Entry 9BCJ (X-ray diffraction, 1.69 A resolution); this record covers chains A and B of the 3 polymer chains in the assembly.

[Chain A]
Protein: Hemoglobin subunit alpha
From: Homo sapiens
UniProtKB: P69905 (HBA_HUMAN); residues 1-141 here correspond to UniProt positions 2-142 (UniProt number = residue number + 1)
Sequence (141 residues; each row starts with the number of its first residue):
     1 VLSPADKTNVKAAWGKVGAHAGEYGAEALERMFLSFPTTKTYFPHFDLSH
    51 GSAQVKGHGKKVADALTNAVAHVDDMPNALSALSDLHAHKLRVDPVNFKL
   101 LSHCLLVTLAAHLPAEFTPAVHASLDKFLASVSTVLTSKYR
Bound ions: heme Fe near His87 (its only coordinating residue here)
Residues lining bound ligands: heme (HEM): Met32, Thr39, Tyr42, Phe43, His45, Phe46, His58, Lys61, Val62, Ala65, Leu66, Leu83, Leu86, His87, Leu91, Val93, Asn97, Phe98, Leu101, Leu105, Val132, Leu136
Swiss-Prot annotation at these positions:
  - binding site (O2): His58
  - binding site (heme b): His87
  - site: Thr8, Asn9 (Microbial infection: Cleavage), Lys11 (Not glycated), Ala13, Trp14 (Microbial infection: Cleavage), Tyr24, Gly25 (Microbial infection: Cleavage), Leu29, Glu30 (Microbial infection: Cleavage), His45, Phe46 (Microbial infection: Cleavage), Asp47, Leu48 (Microbial infection: Cleavage), Ser52, Ala53 (Microbial infection: Cleavage), Val55, Lys56 (Microbial infection: Cleavage), Lys56 (Not glycated), Gly59, Lys60 (Microbial infection: Cleavage), Lys60 (Not glycated), Lys90 (Not glycated), Leu91, Arg92 (Microbial infection: Cleavage), Lys99 (Not glycated), Leu106, Val107 (Microbial infection: Cleavage), Thr108, Leu109 (Microbial infection: Cleavage), Val121, His122 (Microbial infection: Cleavage), Ser133, Thr134 (Microbial infection: Cleavage)
  - modified residue: Ser3 (Phosphoserine), Lys7 (N6-succinyllysine), Thr8 (Phosphothreonine), Lys11 (N6-succinyllysine), Lys16 (N6-acetyllysine), Tyr24 (Phosphotyrosine), Ser35 (Phosphoserine), Lys40 (N6-succinyllysine), Ser49 (Phosphoserine), Ser102 (Phosphoserine), Thr108 (Phosphothreonine), Ser124 (Phosphoserine), Ser131 (Phosphoserine), Thr134 (Phosphothreonine), Thr137 (Phosphothreonine), Ser138 (Phosphoserine)
  - glycosylation (N-linked (Glc) (glycation) lysine): Lys7, Lys16, Lys40, Lys61

[Chain B]
Protein: Hemoglobin subunit beta
From: Homo sapiens
UniProtKB: P68871 (HBB_HUMAN); residues 1-146 here correspond to UniProt positions 2-147 (UniProt number = residue number + 1)
Sequence (146 residues; row label = number of the first residue in the row):
     1 VHLTPEEKSAVTALWGKVNVDEVGGEALGRLLVVYPWTQRFFESFGDLST
    51 PDAVMGNPKVKAHGKKVLGAFSDGLAHLDNLKGTFATLSELHCDKLHVDP
   101 ENFRLLGNVLVCVLAHHFGKEFTPPVQAAYQKVVAGVANALAHKYH
Unresolved in the structure: 143-146
Bound ions: heme Fe near His92 (its only coordinating residue here)
Residues lining bound ligands: heme (HEM): Leu31, Thr38, Phe41, Phe42, Phe45, His63, Lys66, Val67, Ala70, Phe71, Leu88, Leu91, His92, Leu96, Val98, Asn102, Phe103, Leu106, Val137, Leu141
Swiss-Prot annotation at these positions:
  - binding site ((2R)-2,3-bisphosphoglycerate): Val1, His2, Lys82, His143
  - binding site (heme b): His63, His92
  - site: Glu7, Lys8 (Microbial infection: Cleavage), Gly25, Glu26 (Microbial infection: Cleavage), Gly29, Arg30 (Microbial infection: Cleavage), Tyr35, Pro36 (Microbial infection: Cleavage), Trp37, Thr38 (Microbial infection: Cleavage), Phe45, Gly46 (Microbial infection: Cleavage), Asp52, Ala53 (Microbial infection: Cleavage), Gly56, Asn57 (Microbial infection: Cleavage), Lys59 (Not glycated), Phe71, Ser72 (Microbial infection: Cleavage), Gly74, Leu75 (Microbial infection: Cleavage), Lys82 (Not glycated), Thr84, Phe85 (Microbial infection: Cleavage), His92, Cys93 (Microbial infection: Cleavage), Lys95 (Not glycated), Arg104, Leu105 (Microbial infection: Cleavage), Leu110, Val111 (Microbial infection: Cleavage), Gly119, Lys120 (Microbial infection: Cleavage), Phe122, Thr123 (Microbial infection: Cleavage), Ala128, Ala129 (Microbial infection: Cleavage) and 2 more in UniProt
  - modified residue: Val1 (N-acetylvaline), Ser9 (Phosphoserine), Thr12 (Phosphothreonine), Ser44 (Phosphoserine), Thr50 (Phosphothreonine), Lys59 (N6-acetyllysine), Lys82 (N6-acetyllysine), Thr87 (Phosphothreonine), Cys93 (S-nitrosocysteine), Lys144 (N6-acetyllysine)
  - glycosylation: Val1 (N-linked (Glc) (glycation) valine), Lys8 (N-linked (Glc) (glycation) lysine), Lys17 (N-linked (Glc) (glycation) lysine), Lys66 (N-linked (Glc) (glycation) lysine), Lys120 (N-linked (Glc) (glycation) lysine), Lys144 (N-linked (Glc) (glycation) lysine)

[Interface between chain A and chain B]
Residue-residue contacts (16; chain A residue first):
  Thr38(A) - His97(B)
  Thr41(A) - Arg40(B)  hydrogen bond (backbone-side chain)
  Thr41(A) - His97(B)
  Tyr42(A) - Arg40(B)
  Leu91(A) - Arg40(B)  hydrogen bond (backbone-side chain)
  Arg92(A) - Trp37(B)
  Arg92(A) - Gln39(B)  hydrogen bond
  Arg92(A) - Arg40(B)
  Arg92(A) - Glu43(B)  salt bridge
  Val93(A) - Trp37(B)
  Asp94(A) - Trp37(B)
  Asp94(A) - Asp99(B)
  Asp94(A) - Asn102(B)  hydrogen bond
  Pro95(A) - Trp37(B)
  Val96(A) - Asp99(B)
  Lys139(A) - Pro36(B)

[Overview]
10 residues of chain A and 8 residues of chain B are in contact; the contacts include 4 hydrogen bonds and 1
salt bridge. Polar pairs include Arg92(A)-Glu43(B), Thr41(A)-Arg40(B) and Leu91(A)-Arg40(B). Ligands of chain
A: heme. Bound to chain B: heme.
Here chain A is Hemoglobin subunit alpha and chain B is Hemoglobin subunit beta, both from Homo sapiens. Entry
9BCJ (Crystal structure of human hemoglobin in complex with the HbpA receptor from Corynebacterium
diphtheriae) was determined by X-ray diffraction.
